5GTN - chains A and B; structure by X-ray diffraction, 1.85 A resolution.

Chain A:
Molecule: Peroxisome proliferator-activated receptor gamma
Source organism: Homo sapiens
Reference sequence: P37231 (PPARG_HUMAN); residues 195-477 here correspond to UniProt positions 223-505 (UniProt number = residue number + 28)
Chain sequence (283 residues; numbered 195 to 477; the number before each row is that of its first residue):
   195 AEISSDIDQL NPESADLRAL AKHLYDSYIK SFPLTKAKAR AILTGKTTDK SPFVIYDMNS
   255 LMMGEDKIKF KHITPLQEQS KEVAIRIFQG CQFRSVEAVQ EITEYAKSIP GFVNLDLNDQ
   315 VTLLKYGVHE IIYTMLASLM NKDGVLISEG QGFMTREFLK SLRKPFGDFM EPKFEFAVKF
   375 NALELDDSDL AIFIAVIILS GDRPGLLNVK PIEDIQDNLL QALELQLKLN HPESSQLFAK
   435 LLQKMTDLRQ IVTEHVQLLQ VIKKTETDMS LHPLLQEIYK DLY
Unresolved in the structure: 195-201, 269-273
Swiss-Prot annotation at these positions:
  - motif: P467 to D475 (9aaTAD)
  - binding site (rosiglitazone): Q286 to S289, H323, H449, Y473
  - cross-link: K224 (Glycyl lysine isopeptide (Lys-Gly) (interchain with G-Cter in ubiquitin))
Ligand contacts: Q35 (2-[4-[5-[(1R)-1-[(3,5-dimethoxyphenyl)carbamoyl-(phenylmethyl)carbamoyl]oxypropyl]-1,2-oxazol-3-yl]phenoxy]-2-methyl-propanoic acid): L255, E259, I262, K263, F264, R280, I281, F282, G284, C285, Q286, F287, R288, S289, H323, I326, Y327, L330, M334, V339, I341, M348, L353, F363, M364, K367, F368, H449, L453, L465, L469, Y473

Chain B:
Molecule: Nuclear receptor coactivator 1
Chain sequence (16 residues; row label = number of the first residue in the row):
   685 ERHKILHRLL QEGSPS
Unresolved in the structure: 685-686, 697-700

How chain A and chain B interact:
Residue-residue contacts - 19 pairs, chain A then chain B:
  E298(A) with L693(B)
  K301(A) with L693(B), hydrogen bond (side chain-backbone); L694(B), hydrogen bond (side chain-backbone); E696(B)
  F306(A) with L694(B), hydrophobic
  L311(A) with H691(B); L694(B), hydrophobic
  Q314(A) with L694(B)
  V315(A) with H687(B); H691(B); L694(B), hydrophobic
  L318(A) with L694(B), hydrophobic
  K319(A) with H687(B), hydrogen bond
  P467(A) with I689(B), hydrophobic
  L468(A) with I689(B)
  E471(A) with H687(B), hydrogen bond (backbone-side chain); K688(B), hydrogen bond (side chain-backbone); I689(B), hydrogen bond (side chain-backbone); L690(B), hydrogen bond (side chain-backbone)
Interface residues without a listed pair, chain A (16 interface residues in all): V293, Q294, T297, N312, I472
Interface residues without a listed pair, chain B (9 interface residues in all): Q695

Overview:
16 residues of chain A and 9 residues of chain B are in contact, with 7 hydrogen bonds. Polar pairs include
K301(A)-L693(B), K301(A)-L694(B) and K319(A)-H687(B). Bound to chain A: compound Q35. From UniProt: 7
rosiglitazone-binding residues on chain A.
Here chain A is Peroxisome proliferator-activated receptor gamma (Homo sapiens) and chain B is Nuclear
receptor coactivator 1. Entry 5GTN (Human PPARgamma ligand binding dmain complexed with R35) was determined by
X-ray diffraction, deposited together with 5GTO and 5GTP.
